9BI5 - chains A and C of the 4 polymer chains in the assembly; structure by electron microscopy, 3.50 A resolution.

== Chain A ==
Molecule: Double-strand break repair protein MRE11
Organism: Saccharomyces cerevisiae
UniProt: P32829 (MRE11_YEAST); numbering as in UniProt (aligned over 1-692)
Chain sequence (706 residues; row label = number of the first residue in the row):
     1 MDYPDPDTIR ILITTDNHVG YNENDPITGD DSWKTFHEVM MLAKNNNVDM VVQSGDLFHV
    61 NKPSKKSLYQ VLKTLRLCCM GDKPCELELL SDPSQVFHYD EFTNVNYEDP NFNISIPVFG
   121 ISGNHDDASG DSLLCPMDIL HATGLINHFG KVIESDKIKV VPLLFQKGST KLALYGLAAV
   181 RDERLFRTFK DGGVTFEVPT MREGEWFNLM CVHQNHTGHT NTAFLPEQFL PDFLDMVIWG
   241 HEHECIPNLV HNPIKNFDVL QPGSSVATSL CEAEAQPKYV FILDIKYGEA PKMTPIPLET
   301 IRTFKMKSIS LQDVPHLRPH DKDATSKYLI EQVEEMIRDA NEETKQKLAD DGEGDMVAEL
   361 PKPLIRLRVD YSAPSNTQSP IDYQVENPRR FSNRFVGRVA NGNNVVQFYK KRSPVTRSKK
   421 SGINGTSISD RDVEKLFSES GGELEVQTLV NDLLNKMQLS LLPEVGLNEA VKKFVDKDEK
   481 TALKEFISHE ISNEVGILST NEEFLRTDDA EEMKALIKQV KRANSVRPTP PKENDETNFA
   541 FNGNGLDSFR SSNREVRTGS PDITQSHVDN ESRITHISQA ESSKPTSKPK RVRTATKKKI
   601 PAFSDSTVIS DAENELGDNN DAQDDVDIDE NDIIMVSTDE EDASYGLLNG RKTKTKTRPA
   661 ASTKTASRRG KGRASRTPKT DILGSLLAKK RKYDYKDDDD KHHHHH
Disordered / not traced: 1, 413-706
Differences from the reference sequence: expression tag (693-706)
Bound ions: Mn2+ site 1: D16, H18, D56; Mn2+ site 2: N124, H213, H241

== Chain C ==
Molecule: DNA repair protein RAD50
Organism: Saccharomyces cerevisiae
Notes: EC 3.6.-.-
UniProt: P12753 (RAD50_YEAST); residue numbers follow UniProt; this construct covers 1-1312
Chain sequence (1312 residues; each row starts with the number of its first residue):
     1 MSAIYKLSIQ GIRSFDSNDR ETIEFGKPLT LIVGMNGSGK TTIIECLKYA TTGDLPPNSK
    61 GGVFIHDPKI TGEKDIRAQV KLAFTSANGL NMIVTRNIQL LMKKTTTTFK TLEGQLVAIN
   121 NSGDRSTLST RSLELDAQVP LYLGVPKAIL EYVIFCHQED SLWPLSEPSN LKKKFDEIFQ
   181 AMKFTKALDN LKSIKKDMSV DIKLLKQSVE HLKLDKDRSK AMKLNIHQLQ TKIDQYNEEV
   241 SEIESQLNEI TEKSDKLFKS NQDFQKILSK VENLKNTKLS ISDQVKRLSN SIDILDLSKP
   301 DLQNLLANFS KVLMDKNNQL RDLETDISSL KDRQSSLQSL SNSLIRRQGE LEAGKETYEK
   361 NRNHLSSLKE AFQHKFQGLS NIENSDMAQV NHEMSQFKAF ISQDLTDTID QFAKDIQLKE
   421 TNLSDLIKSI TVDSQNLEYN KKDRSKLIHD SEELAEKLKS FKSLSTQDSL NHELENLKTY
   481 KEKLQSWESE NIIPKLNQKI EEKNNEMIIL ENQIEKFQDR IMKTNQQADL YAKLGLIKKS
   541 INTKLDELQK ITEKLQNDSR IRQVFPLTQE FQRADLEMDF QKLFINMQKN IAINNKKMHE
   601 LDRRYTNALY NLNTIEKDLQ DNQKSKEKVI QLLSENLPED CTIDEYNDVL EETELSYKTA
   661 LENLKMHQTT LEFNRKALEI AERDSCCYLC SRKFENESFK SKLLQELKTK TDANFEKTLK
   721 DTVQNEKEYL HSLRLLEKHI ITLNSINEKI DNSQKCLEKA KEETKTSKSK LDELEVDSTK
   781 LKDEKELAES EIRPLIEKFT YLEKELKDLE NSSKTISEEL SIYNTSEDGI QTVDELRDQQ
   841 RKMNDSLREL RKTISDLQME KDEKVRENSR MINLIKEKEL TVSEIESSLT QKQNIDDSIR
   901 SKRENINDID SRVKELEARI ISLKNKKDEA QSVLDKVKNE RDIQVRNKQK TVADINRLID
   961 RFQTIYNEVV DFEAKGFDEL QTTIKELELN KAQMLELKEQ LDLKSNEVNE EKRKLADSNN
  1021 EEKNLKQNLE LIELKSQLQH IESEISRLDV QNAEAERDKY QEESLRLRTR FEKLSSENAG
  1081 KLGEMKQLQN QIDSLTHQLR TDYKDIEKNY HKEWVELQTR SFVTDDIDVY SKALDSAIMK
  1141 YHGLKMQDIN RIIDELWKRT YSGTDIDTIK IRSDEVSSTV KGKSYNYRVV MYKQDVELDM
  1201 RGRCSAGQKV LASIIIRLAL SETFGANCGV IALDQPTTNL DEENIESLAK SLHNIINMRR
  1261 HQKNFQLIVI THDEKFLGHM NAAAFTDHFF KVKRDDRQKS QIEWVDINRV TY
Disordered / not traced: 37, 182-1143, 1174-1185, 1205-1206, 1312
Differences from the reference sequence: engineered mutation Q1235 (Glu in P12753)
Curated features (UniProtKB/Swiss-Prot):
  - binding site (ATP): R13, N36, G37, G39, K40, T41, T42, I65, D67, Q158
  - binding site (Mg(2+)): T41, Q158
  - binding site (Zn(2+)): C687, C690
  - modified residue: S469 (Phosphoserine), T568 (Phosphothreonine)
  - mutagenesis: K60 (K60E: Does not affect dimerization but shows decreased DNA-binding), S685 to Y688 (In rad50-48; destabilization of the hook interface without affecting the ability to promote homologous recombination), R1201 (R1201E: Abolished ability to mediate DNA repair), S1205 (S1205R: Abolished ability to mediate DNA repair. Abolished ability to promote maintenance of telomeres)
Residues lining bound ligands:
  - ATP (adenosine-5'-triphosphate), molecule 1: R13, S14, M35, N36, S38, G39, K40, T41, T42, V63, I65, H66, D67, I70, Q158, R1294
  - ATP, molecule 2: D1165, K1193, L1198, R1203, C1204, G1207, Q1208, N1239

== Interface between chain A and chain C ==
Contacting residue pairs - 9 pairs, chain A then chain C:
  N24(A) with T1311(C), hydrogen bond
  R389(A) with R1294(C); D1296(C); Q1298(C), hydrogen bond
  R390(A) with Q1298(C)
  N393(A) with R1294(C); D1295(C), hydrogen bond (side chain-backbone); D1296(C), hydrogen bond (side chain-backbone)
  V396(A) with D1296(C)
Also at the interface, not in a pair above, chain A (6 interface residues in all): R394

== Overview ==
Chain A and chain C form an interface of 6 and 5 residues respectively, with 4 hydrogen bonds. Polar pairs
include N24(A)-T1311(C), R389(A)-Q1298(C) and N393(A)-D1295(C). Chain C binds ATP.
Here chain A is Double-strand break repair protein MRE11 and chain C is DNA repair protein RAD50, both from
Saccharomyces cerevisiae. Entry 9BI5 (Apo form Mre11-Rad50 complex) was determined by electron microscopy.
